PDB entry 7PF2 | electron microscopy, 5.10 A resolution (low resolution: residue-level contacts below are approximate; hydrogen-bond / salt-bridge calls are withheld) | chains E and I of the 19 polymer chains in the assembly

== Chain E ==
Name: Histone H3.2
Source organism: Homo sapiens
UniProt: Q71DI3 (H32_HUMAN); residues 0-135 here correspond to UniProt positions 1-136 (UniProt number = residue number + 1)
Amino-acid sequence (136 residues; row label = number of the first residue in the row; numbering starts at 0):
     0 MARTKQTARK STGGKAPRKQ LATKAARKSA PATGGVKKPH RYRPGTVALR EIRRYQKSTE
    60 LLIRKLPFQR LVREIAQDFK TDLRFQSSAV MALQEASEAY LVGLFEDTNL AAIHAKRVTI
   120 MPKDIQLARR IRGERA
Disordered / not traced: 0-36, 134-135
Differences from the reference sequence: engineered mutation Ala110 (Cys111 in Q71DI3)
UniProt features mapped onto this chain:
  - modified residue: Arg2 (Asymmetric dimethylarginine), Thr3 (Phosphothreonine), Lys4 (Allysine), Gln5 (5-glutamyl dopamine), Thr6 (Phosphothreonine), Arg8 (Citrulline), Lys9 (N6,N6,N6-trimethyllysine), Ser10 (ADP-ribosylserine), Thr11 (Phosphothreonine), Lys14 (N6-(2-hydroxyisobutyryl)lysine), Arg17 (Asymmetric dimethylarginine), Lys18 (N6-(2-hydroxyisobutyryl)lysine), Lys23 (N6-(2-hydroxyisobutyryl)lysine), Arg26 (Citrulline), Lys27 (N6,N6,N6-trimethyllysine), Ser28 (ADP-ribosylserine), Lys36 (N6,N6,N6-trimethyllysine), Lys37 (N6-methyllysine), Tyr41 (Phosphotyrosine), Lys56 (N6,N6,N6-trimethyllysine) and 8 more in UniProt
  - lipidation: Lys18 (N6-decanoyllysine)

== Chain I ==
Molecule: 748-nt DNA strand
Source organism: synthetic construct
Sequence (748 nucleotides; numbered 1 to 935; 187 numbers in that range are skipped by the numbering (no residue carries them; nothing is unmodelled there); the number before each row is that of its first residue):
     1 ATCTCTCGCG CACTGGCCGC CTGGAGAATC CCGGTGCCGA GGCCGCTCAA TTGGTCGTAG
    61 ACAGCTCTAG CACCGCTTAA ACGCACGTAC GCGCTGTCCC CCGCGTTTTA ACCGCCAAGG
   121 GGATTACTCC CTAGTCTCCA GGCACGTGTC AGATATATAC ATCCTGTCAT GTAAGTA
   365 TTAAGGTAAC CCGTCTCGCG CACTGGCCGC CTGGAGAATC CCGGTGCCGA GGCCGCTCAA
   425 TTGGTCGTAG ACAGCTCTAG CACCGCTTAA ACGCACGTAC GCGCTGTCCC CCGCGTTTTA
   485 ACCGCCAAGG GGATTACTCC CTAGTCTCCA GGCACGTGTC AGATATATAC ATCCTGTCAT
   545 GTAAGTATTA AGGTAACCCG TCTCGCGCAC TGGCCGCCTG GAGAATCCCG GTGCCGAGGC
   605 CGCTCAATTG GTCGTAGACA GCTCTAGCAC CGCTTAAACG CACGTACGCG CTGTCCCCCG
   665 CGTTTTAACC GCCAAGGGGA TTACTCCCTA GTCTCCAGGC ACGTGTCAGA TATATACATC
   725 CTGTCATGTA AGTATTAAGG TAACCCGTCT CGCGCACTGG CCGCCTGGAG AATCCCGGTG
   785 CCGAGGCCGC TCAATTGGTC GTAGACAGCT CTAGCACCGC TTAAACGCAC GTACGCGCTG
   845 TCCCCCGCGT TTTAACCGCC AAGGGGATTA CTCCCTAGTC TCCAGGCACG TGTCAGATAT
   905 ATACATCCTG TCATGTAAGT ATTAAGGTGA T
Disordered / not traced: 1-10, 365-379, 552-935

== Interface between chain E and chain I ==
Pairs across the interface (25; chain E residue first):
  Pro38(E) - DG105(I)
  Arg40(E) - DG103(I)
  Arg40(E) - DC104(I)
  Tyr41(E) - DA28(I)
  Tyr41(E) - DC104(I)
  Pro43(E) - DC102(I)
  Pro43(E) - DG103(I)
  Gly44(E) - DC102(I)
  Gly44(E) - DG103(I)
  Thr45(E) - DG103(I)
  Val46(E) - DG103(I)
  Val46(E) - DC104(I)
  Ala47(E) - DG103(I)
  Arg49(E) - DA28(I)
  Glu50(E) - DG103(I)
  Arg53(E) - DT29(I)
  Lys56(E) - DC30(I)
  Arg63(E) - DA111(I)
  Arg63(E) - DC112(I)
  Lys64(E) - DC112(I)
  Leu65(E) - DA111(I)
  Leu65(E) - DC112(I)
  Pro66(E) - DA111(I)
  Arg69(E) - DA111(I)
  Arg83(E) - DG121(I)
Other interface residues (no listed pair), chain E (20 interface residues in all): His39, Arg42
Other interface residues (no listed pair), chain I (12 interface residues in all): DA27, DG120

== Summary ==
Chain E and chain I form an interface of 20 and 12 residues respectively.
Here chain E is Histone H3.2 (Homo sapiens) and chain I is a 748-nt DNA strand (synthetic construct). Entry
7PF2 (Nucleosome stack of the 4x187 nucleosome array containing H1) was determined by electron microscopy
(same publication as 7PET, 7PEU, 7PEV, 7PEW, 7PEX, 7PEY and 16 further entries).
